PDB entry 9OLU | X-ray diffraction, 1.55 A resolution | chains A and B

Chain A (and B):
Protein: VP1
From: Bat norovirus
Notes: fragment: protruding domain; chain B of this document is another copy of the same molecule, construct and numbering; everything in this record applies to it too
Reference sequence: A0A2S1TZT6 (A0A2S1TZT6_9CALI); residues 227-523 here = UniProt positions 227-523
Amino-acid sequence (297 residues; row label = number of the first residue in the row):
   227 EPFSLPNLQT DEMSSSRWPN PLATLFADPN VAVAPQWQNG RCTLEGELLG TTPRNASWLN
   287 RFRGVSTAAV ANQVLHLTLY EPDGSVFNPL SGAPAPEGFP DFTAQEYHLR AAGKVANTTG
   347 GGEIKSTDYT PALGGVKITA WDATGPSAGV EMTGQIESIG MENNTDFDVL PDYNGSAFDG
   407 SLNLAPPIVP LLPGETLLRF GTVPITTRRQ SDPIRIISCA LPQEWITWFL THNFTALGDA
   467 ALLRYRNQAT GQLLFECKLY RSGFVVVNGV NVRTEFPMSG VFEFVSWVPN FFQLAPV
Ligand contacts: alpha-L-fucopyranose (FUC): E332, H334, E349, G386, T433, R434
Reported in the primary citation:
  - binding site for alpha-L-fucopyranose: E332, H334, E349, T433

Interface between chain A and chain B:
Pairs across the interface (77; chain A residue first):
  P232(A) - T457(B)
  N233(A) - L456(B)
  N233(A) - T457(B)
  L234(A) - T457(B)
  D237(A) - N281(B)  hydrogen bond (backbone-side chain)
  D237(A) - W284(B)
  E238(A) - R280(B)  salt bridge
  E238(A) - N281(B)
  M239(A) - N281(B)  hydrogen bond (backbone-side chain)
  S240(A) - N281(B)  hydrogen bond
  S240(A) - S283(B)  hydrogen bond
  P245(A) - R287(B)  hydrogen bond (backbone-side chain)
  N246(A) - S283(B)
  N246(A) - R287(B)  hydrogen bond
  P247(A) - N281(B)
  P247(A) - S283(B)
  P247(A) - W284(B)
  R280(A) - E238(B)  salt bridge
  N281(A) - D237(B)  hydrogen bond (side chain-backbone)
  N281(A) - E238(B)
  N281(A) - M239(B)  hydrogen bond (side chain-backbone)
  N281(A) - S240(B)  hydrogen bond
  N281(A) - P247(B)
  S283(A) - S240(B)  hydrogen bond
  S283(A) - N246(B)
  S283(A) - P247(B)
  W284(A) - D237(B)
  W284(A) - P247(B)
  R287(A) - P245(B)  hydrogen bond (side chain-backbone)
  R287(A) - N246(B)  hydrogen bond
  H334(A) - R336(B)
  R336(A) - E383(B)  salt bridge
  R336(A) - S384(B)  hydrogen bond
  R336(A) - I431(B)
  A337(A) - I431(B)
  A338(A) - R435(B)
  G339(A) - R435(B)  hydrogen bond (backbone-side chain)
  K340(A) - R435(B)
  K340(A) - P439(B)
  V341(A) - R435(B)  hydrogen bond (backbone-side chain)
  A342(A) - R435(B)
  A342(A) - Q436(B)
  T344(A) - R435(B)  hydrogen bond
  T345(A) - I431(B)
  T345(A) - T432(B)  hydrogen bond (side chain-backbone)
  T345(A) - T433(B)
  T345(A) - R435(B)  hydrogen bond
  Q381(A) - E383(B)  hydrogen bond (side chain-backbone)
  Q381(A) - I431(B)
  E383(A) - R336(B)  salt bridge
  E383(A) - Q381(B)  hydrogen bond (backbone-side chain)
  E383(A) - E383(B)
  S384(A) - R336(B)  hydrogen bond
  I431(A) - R336(B)
  I431(A) - A337(B)
  I431(A) - T345(B)
  I431(A) - Q381(B)
  T432(A) - T345(B)  hydrogen bond (backbone-side chain)
  T433(A) - T345(B)
  R435(A) - A338(B)
  R435(A) - G339(B)  hydrogen bond (side chain-backbone)
  R435(A) - V341(B)  hydrogen bond (side chain-backbone)
  R435(A) - T344(B)  hydrogen bond
  R435(A) - T345(B)  hydrogen bond
  Q436(A) - A342(B)
  P439(A) - K340(B)
  P439(A) - V341(B)  hydrophobic
  P439(A) - A342(B)
  I440(A) - K340(B)
  W454(A) - T457(B)
  W454(A) - H458(B)
  L456(A) - N233(B)
  T457(A) - P232(B)
  T457(A) - N233(B)
  T457(A) - L234(B)
  T457(A) - W454(B)
  H458(A) - W454(B)
Also at the interface, not in a pair above, chain A (43 interface residues in all): A282, L335, E450, T453
Also at the interface, not in a pair above, chain B (43 interface residues in all): A282, H334, G380, I440, E450, T453

In short:
The chain A/chain B interface involves 43 residues from each chain, with 26 hydrogen bonds and 4 salt bridges.
Polar pairs include E238(A)-R280(B), R336(A)-E383(B) and D237(A)-N281(B). Bound to chain A:
alpha-L-fucopyranose. From the paper: a binding site for alpha-L-fucopyranose at E332(A), H334(A) and E349(A)
among others.
Both chains are VP1 (Bat norovirus). Entry 9OLU (GX/NPIH26 bat norovirus protruding domain in complex with
L-fucose) was determined by X-ray diffraction together with 9OLT from the same study.
